2HH0 - chains H and P of the 3 polymer chains in the assembly; structure by X-ray diffraction, 2.85 A resolution.

== Chain H ==
Name: Heavy Chain, P-Clone Fab, Chimera
Source organism: Mus musculus, Homo sapiens
Notes: engineered mutation(s): 1-106 (mouse), 107-271 (human); antibody fragment or engineered binder
Amino-acid sequence (217 residues; numbered 1 to 272; 55 numbers in that range are skipped by the numbering (no residue carries them; nothing is unmodelled there); the number before each row is that of its first residue):
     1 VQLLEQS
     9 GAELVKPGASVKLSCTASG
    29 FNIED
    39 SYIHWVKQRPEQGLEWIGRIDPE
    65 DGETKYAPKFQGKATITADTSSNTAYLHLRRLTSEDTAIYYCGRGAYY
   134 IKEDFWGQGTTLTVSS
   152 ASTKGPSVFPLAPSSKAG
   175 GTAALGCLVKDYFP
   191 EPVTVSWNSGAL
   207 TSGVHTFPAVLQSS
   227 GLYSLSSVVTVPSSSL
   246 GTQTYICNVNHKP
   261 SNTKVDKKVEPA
Cystine bridges: Cys23-Cys106, Cys181-Cys252

== Chain P ==
Name: Prion protein
UniProt: Q5UK71 (Q5UK71_BOVIN); residues 2-10 here correspond to UniProt positions 115-123 (UniProt number = residue number + 113)
Amino-acid sequence (9 residues; numbered 2 to 10; the number before each row is that of its first residue):
     2 HGQWNKPSK

== Chain H / chain P interface ==
Residue-residue contacts - 25 pairs, chain H then chain P:
  Glu32(H) - Lys7(P)  hydrogen bond (backbone-side chain)
  Glu32(H) - Lys10(P)
  Asp33(H) - Lys10(P)
  Tyr40(H) - Trp5(P)
  Tyr40(H) - Asn6(P)
  Tyr40(H) - Lys7(P)
  Tyr40(H) - Pro8(P)
  His42(H) - Trp5(P)  hydrogen bond (side chain-backbone)
  Asp59(H) - Lys7(P)  salt bridge
  Glu61(H) - Lys7(P)
  Glu61(H) - Lys10(P)  salt bridge
  Arg108(H) - Trp5(P)  hydrogen bond (backbone-side chain)
  Gly109(H) - Trp5(P)
  Gly109(H) - Asn6(P)
  Gly109(H) - Lys7(P)  hydrogen bond (backbone-backbone)
  Ala110(H) - Asn6(P)
  Ala110(H) - Lys7(P)
  Tyr111(H) - Lys7(P)
  Tyr111(H) - Pro8(P)
  Tyr111(H) - Ser9(P)
  Tyr111(H) - Lys10(P)
  Ile134(H) - Asn6(P)
  Asp137(H) - Trp5(P)  hydrogen bond
  Asp137(H) - Asn6(P)
  Trp139(H) - Trp5(P)  hydrophobic
Other interface residues (no listed pair), chain H (15 interface residues in all): Ser39, Gly107
Other interface residues (no listed pair), chain P (7 interface residues in all): Gln4
Interface features reported in the paper:
  - pairs named by the authors: His42(H)-Trp5(P) (hydrogen bond)
  - epitope / paratope residues, chain H: His42(H)

== Overview ==
15 residues of chain H face 7 of chain P across their interface, with 5 hydrogen bonds and 2 salt bridges.
Among the polar pairs are Asp59(H)-Lys7(P), Glu61(H)-Lys10(P) and Glu32(H)-Lys7(P). The authors report a
hydrogen bond between His42(H) and Trp5(P). From the paper: the epitope/paratope residue His42(H).
Here chain H is Heavy Chain, P-Clone Fab, Chimera (Mus musculus, Homo sapiens) and chain P is Prion protein.
Entry 2HH0 (Structure of an Anti-PrP Fab, P-Clone, in Complex with its Cognate Bovine Peptide Epitope) was
determined by X-ray diffraction.
